PDB entry 2PIE | X-ray diffraction, 1.35 A resolution | chains A and F

== Chain A ==
Name: E3 ubiquitin-protein ligase RNF8
Source organism: Homo sapiens
Notes: EC 6.3.2.-; fragment: N terminal FHA domain of RNF8
Reference sequence: O76064 (RNF8_HUMAN); numbering as in UniProt (aligned over 13-146)
Sequence (138 residues; row label = number of the first residue in the row):
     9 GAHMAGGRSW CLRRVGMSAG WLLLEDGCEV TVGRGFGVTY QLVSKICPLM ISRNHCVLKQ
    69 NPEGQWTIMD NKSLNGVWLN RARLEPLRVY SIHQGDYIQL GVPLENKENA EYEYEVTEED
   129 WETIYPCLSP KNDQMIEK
Unresolved in the structure: 141-146
Differences from the reference sequence: expression tag (9-12)
Swiss-Prot annotation at these positions:
  - region: Gln-68 to Gly-72 (Required for interaction with PIWIL1)
  - mutagenesis: Arg-42 (R42A: Abolishes interaction with ATM-phosphorylated MDC1. Abolishes interaction with human herpesvirus 1 ICP0 ...)
Reported in the primary citation:
  - mutagenesis - R61Q (160-fold): decreased binding to phosphopeptide (chain F)
  - mutagenesis - R61Q: abolished localization to radiation damage

== Chain F ==
Name: phosphopeptide
Sequence (7 residues; each row starts with the number of its first residue):
     1 ELKTERY
Modified / non-standard residues: Thr-4 (phosphothreonine; TPO)

== Chain A / chain F interface ==
Contacting residue pairs (24):
  Arg-42(A) / Leu-2(F)  hydrogen bond (side chain-backbone)
  Arg-42(A) / Lys-3(F)
  Arg-42(A) / Thr-4(F)
  Cys-55(A) / Tyr-7(F)
  Leu-57(A) / Leu-2(F)  hydrophobic
  Leu-57(A) / Lys-3(F)
  Leu-57(A) / Thr-4(F)
  Leu-57(A) / Glu-5(F)  hydrogen bond (backbone-backbone)
  Leu-57(A) / Tyr-7(F)
  Met-58(A) / Thr-4(F)
  Met-58(A) / Tyr-7(F)  hydrophobic
  Ile-59(A) / Thr-4(F)
  Ser-60(A) / Thr-4(F)
  Arg-61(A) / Glu-1(F)  salt bridge
  Arg-61(A) / Leu-2(F)
  Arg-61(A) / Lys-3(F)
  Arg-61(A) / Thr-4(F)
  Leu-82(A) / Thr-4(F)
  Leu-82(A) / Glu-5(F)
  Leu-82(A) / Arg-6(F)
  Asn-83(A) / Glu-5(F)  hydrogen bond (side chain-backbone)
  Asn-83(A) / Arg-6(F)
  Asn-83(A) / Tyr-7(F)  hydrogen bond (side chain-backbone)
  Val-110(A) / Tyr-7(F)
Interface residues without a listed pair, chain A (11 interface residues in all): Leu-112
The authors on this interface:
  - residue pairs: Cys-55(A)/Tyr-7(F) (hydrophobic contact), Leu-57(A)/Tyr-7(F) (water-mediated contact), Met-58(A)/Tyr-7(F) (hydrophobic contact), Arg-61(A)/Thr-4(F), Val-110(A)/Tyr-7(F) (hydrophobic contact), Leu-112(A)/Tyr-7(F) (hydrophobic contact)

== Overview ==
11 residues of chain A face 7 of chain F across their interface, with 4 hydrogen bonds and 1 salt bridge.
Polar contacts include Arg-61(A)/Glu-1(F), Arg-42(A)/Leu-2(F) and Asn-83(A)/Glu-5(F). The authors report
hydrophobic contacts between Cys-55(A) and Tyr-7(F), Met-58(A) and Tyr-7(F) and Val-110(A) and Tyr-7(F) among
others; a water-mediated contact between Leu-57(A) and Tyr-7(F); a contact between Arg-61(A) and Thr-4(F).
From the paper: R61Q of chain A reduces binding to phosphopeptide (chain F); R61Q of chain A abolishes
localization to radiation damage.
Here chain A is E3 ubiquitin-protein ligase RNF8 (Homo sapiens) and chain F is phosphopeptide. Entry 2PIE
(Crystal structure of the FHA domain of RNF8 in complex with its optimal phosphopeptide) was determined by
X-ray diffraction.
